6CXX - chains A and B; structure by X-ray diffraction, 1.26 A resolution.

== Chain A (and B) ==
Molecule: Alcohol dehydrogenase E chain
Source organism: Equus caballus
Notes: EC 1.1.1.1; chain B of this document is another copy of the same molecule, construct and numbering; everything in this record applies to it too
UniProt: P00327 (ADH1E_HORSE); residues 1-374 here correspond to UniProt positions 2-375 (UniProt number = residue number + 1)
Amino-acid sequence (374 residues; each row starts with the number of its first residue):
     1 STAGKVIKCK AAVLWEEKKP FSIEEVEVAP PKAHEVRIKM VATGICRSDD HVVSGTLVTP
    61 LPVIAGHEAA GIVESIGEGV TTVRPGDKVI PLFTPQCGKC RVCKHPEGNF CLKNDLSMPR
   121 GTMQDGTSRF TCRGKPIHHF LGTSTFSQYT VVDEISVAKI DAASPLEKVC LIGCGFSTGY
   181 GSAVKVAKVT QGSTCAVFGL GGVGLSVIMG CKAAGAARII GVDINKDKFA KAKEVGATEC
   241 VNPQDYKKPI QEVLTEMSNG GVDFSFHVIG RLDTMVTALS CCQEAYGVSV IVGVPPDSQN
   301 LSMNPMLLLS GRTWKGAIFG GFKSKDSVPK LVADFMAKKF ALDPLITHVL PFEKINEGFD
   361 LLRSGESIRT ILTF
Differences from the reference sequence: engineered mutation H267 (Glu268 in P00327)
Curated features (UniProtKB/Swiss-Prot):
  - binding site (Zn(2+)): C46, S48, H67, C97, C100, C103, C111, C174
  - binding site (an alcohol): S48, H67
  - binding site (NAD(+)): S48, G199 to G204, D223, K228, V292 to V294, F319, R369
  - modified residue: S1 (N-acetylserine)
Ion coordination: Zn2+ site 1: C46, H67, C174 (together with dephospho coenzyme A); Zn2+ site 2: C97, C100, C103, C111
Residues lining bound ligands: dephospho coenzyme A (COD): C46, R47, S48, H51, H67, F93, L116, C174, G199, L200, G201, G202, V203, G204, V222, D223, I224, N225, K228, V268, I269, G270, R271, T274, V292, G293, V294, I318, R369

== Interface between chain A and chain B ==
Residue-residue contacts - 86 pairs, chain A then chain B:
  R101(A) - S258(B)  hydrogen bond (side chain-backbone)
  R101(A) - N259(B)  hydrogen bond (side chain-backbone)
  R101(A) - G260(B)
  R101(A) - G261(B)  hydrogen bond (side chain-backbone)
  R101(A) - Q283(B)
  R101(A) - Y286(B)  hydrogen bond
  V102(A) - Q283(B)
  V102(A) - A285(B)  hydrophobic
  H105(A) - Y286(B)
  F110(A) - E284(B)
  F110(A) - S310(B)
  L112(A) - E284(B)
  S258(A) - R101(B)  hydrogen bond (backbone-side chain)
  N259(A) - R101(B)  hydrogen bond (backbone-side chain)
  G260(A) - R101(B)
  G261(A) - R101(B)  hydrogen bond (backbone-side chain)
  L272(A) - P305(B)  hydrophobic
  M275(A) - P305(B)  hydrophobic
  Q283(A) - R101(B)
  Q283(A) - V102(B)
  A285(A) - V102(B)  hydrophobic
  A285(A) - F110(B)  hydrophobic
  Y286(A) - R101(B)  hydrogen bond
  Y286(A) - V102(B)  hydrophobic
  Y286(A) - H105(B)
  I291(A) - P305(B)  hydrophobic
  I291(A) - L308(B)  hydrophobic
  I291(A) - L309(B)
  V292(A) - L309(B)
  V294(A) - M306(B)  hydrophobic
  V294(A) - L309(B)  hydrophobic
  P295(A) - M306(B)
  P296(A) - M306(B)
  S298(A) - N304(B)  hydrogen bond (backbone-side chain)
  S298(A) - P305(B)
  S298(A) - M306(B)
  Q299(A) - N304(B)
  Q299(A) - P305(B)
  N300(A) - S302(B)  hydrogen bond
  N300(A) - M303(B)
  N300(A) - N304(B)
  L301(A) - L301(B)
  L301(A) - S302(B)
  L301(A) - M303(B)  hydrogen bond (backbone-backbone)
  S302(A) - N300(B)  hydrogen bond
  S302(A) - L301(B)
  M303(A) - N300(B)
  M303(A) - L301(B)  hydrogen bond (backbone-backbone)
  N304(A) - S298(B)  hydrogen bond (side chain-backbone)
  N304(A) - N300(B)
  P305(A) - L272(B)  hydrophobic
  P305(A) - M275(B)  hydrophobic
  P305(A) - S298(B)
  P305(A) - Q299(B)
  M306(A) - V294(B)  hydrophobic
  M306(A) - P295(B)
  M306(A) - P296(B)
  M306(A) - S298(B)
  L308(A) - I291(B)  hydrophobic
  L308(A) - W314(B)  hydrophobic
  L308(A) - G316(B)  hydrogen bond (backbone-backbone)
  L308(A) - A317(B)
  L309(A) - V292(B)
  L309(A) - V294(B)  hydrophobic
  L309(A) - G316(B)
  L309(A) - A317(B)  hydrogen bond (backbone-backbone)
  L309(A) - I318(B)  hydrogen bond (backbone-backbone)
  S310(A) - F110(B)
  G311(A) - G316(B)
  R312(A) - K315(B)
  R312(A) - G316(B)
  T313(A) - T313(B)
  T313(A) - W314(B)
  T313(A) - K315(B)
  W314(A) - L308(B)  hydrophobic
  W314(A) - T313(B)
  W314(A) - W314(B)  hydrogen bond (backbone-backbone)
  K315(A) - R312(B)
  K315(A) - T313(B)
  G316(A) - L308(B)  hydrogen bond (backbone-backbone)
  G316(A) - L309(B)
  G316(A) - G311(B)
  G316(A) - R312(B)
  A317(A) - L308(B)
  A317(A) - L309(B)  hydrogen bond (backbone-backbone)
  I318(A) - L309(B)  hydrogen bond (backbone-backbone)
Also at the interface, not in a pair above, chain A (43 interface residues in all): G108, S117, D263, E284
Also at the interface, not in a pair above, chain B (43 interface residues in all): G108, L112, S117, D263

== Summary ==
The chain A/chain B interface involves 43 residues from each chain, with 21 hydrogen bonds. Polar contacts
include R101(A)-S258(B), R101(A)-N259(B) and R101(A)-G261(B). Ligands of chain A: dephospho coenzyme A.
Both chains are Alcohol dehydrogenase E chain (Equus caballus). Entry 6CXX (Horse liver E267H alcohol
dehydrogenase complex with 3'-dephosphocoenzyme A) was determined by X-ray diffraction together with 6CY3 from
the same study.
